PDB entry 3GLU | X-ray diffraction, 2.50 A resolution | chains A and B

Chain A:
Name: NAD-dependent deacetylase sirtuin-3, mitochondrial
From: Homo sapiens
Notes: EC 3.5.1.-; fragment: Human SIRT3, residues 118-399
Reference sequence: Q9NTG7 (SIRT3_HUMAN); residue numbers follow UniProt; this construct covers 118-399
Amino-acid sequence (285 residues; each row starts with the number of its first residue):
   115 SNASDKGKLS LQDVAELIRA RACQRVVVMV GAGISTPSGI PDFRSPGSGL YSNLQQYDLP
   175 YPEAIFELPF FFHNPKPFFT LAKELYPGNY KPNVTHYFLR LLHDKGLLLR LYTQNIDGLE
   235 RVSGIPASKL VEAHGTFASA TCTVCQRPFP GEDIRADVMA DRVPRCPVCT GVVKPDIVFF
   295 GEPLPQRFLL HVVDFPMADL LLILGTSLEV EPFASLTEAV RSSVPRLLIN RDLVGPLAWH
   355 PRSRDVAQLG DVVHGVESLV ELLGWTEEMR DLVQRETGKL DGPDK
Not modelled in the structure: 115-120, 395-399
Construct notes: expression tag (115-117)
Ion coordination: Zn2+: C256, C259, C280, C283
What the authors report for this chain:
  - catalytic residues: H248 (citing earlier work)

Chain B:
Name: Acetyl-coenzyme A synthetase 2-like, mitochondrial
Notes: EC 6.2.1.1; fragment: Human Acyl-CoA, residues 638-649
Reference sequence: Q9NUB1 (ACS2L_HUMAN); numbering as in UniProt (aligned over 638-649)
Amino-acid sequence (12 residues; each row starts with the number of its first residue):
   638 TRSGKVMRRL LR
Not modelled in the structure: 638-641, 645-649

How chain A and chain B interact:
Pairs across the interface (10):
  V292(A) with K642(B), hydrogen bond (backbone-side chain)
  F293(A) with K642(B)
  F294(A) with K642(B); M644(B), hydrophobic
  G295(A) with K642(B), hydrogen bond (backbone-backbone)
  E296(A) with K642(B), hydrogen bond (backbone-backbone)
  L298(A) with K642(B)
  E323(A) with M644(B)
  E325(A) with K642(B); V643(B), hydrogen bond (backbone-backbone)
Other interface residues (no listed pair), chain A (10 interface residues in all): H248, V324

Overview:
Chain A and chain B form an interface of 10 and 3 residues respectively, with 4 hydrogen bonds. Polar pairs
include V292(A)-K642(B), G295(A)-K642(B) and E296(A)-K642(B). C256(A), C259(A), C280(A) and C283(A) form the
Zn2+ site. The paper reports the catalytic residue H248(A).
Here chain A is NAD-dependent deacetylase sirtuin-3, mitochondrial (Homo sapiens) and chain B is
Acetyl-coenzyme A synthetase 2-like, mitochondrial. Entry 3GLU (Crystal Structure of Human SIRT3 with AceCS2
peptide) was determined by X-ray diffraction (same publication as 3GLR, 3GLS and 3GLT).
